6CPN - chains B and C of the 3 polymer chains in the assembly; structure by X-ray diffraction, 2.00 A resolution.

Chain B:
Name: HLA class II histocompatibility antigen, DRB1-11 beta chain
From: Homo sapiens
UniProtKB: P20039 (2B1B_HUMAN); residues 1-190 here correspond to UniProt positions 30-219 (UniProt number = residue number + 29)
Chain sequence (190 residues; numbered 1 to 190; the number before each row is that of its first residue):
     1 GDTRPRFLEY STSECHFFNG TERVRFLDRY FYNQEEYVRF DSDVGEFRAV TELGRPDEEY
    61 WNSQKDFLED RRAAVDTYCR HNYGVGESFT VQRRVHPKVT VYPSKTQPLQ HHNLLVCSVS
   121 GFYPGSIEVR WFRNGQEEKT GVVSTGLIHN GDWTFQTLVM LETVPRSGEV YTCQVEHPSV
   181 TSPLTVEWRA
Not modelled in the structure: 1
Cystine bridges: Cys15-Cys79, Cys117-Cys173
Covalent attachments: N-acetylglucosamine (NAG) linked to Asn19

Chain C:
Name: Gag polyprotein
UniProtKB: P04591 (GAG_HV1H2); residues 299-311 here = UniProt positions 299-311
Chain sequence (13 residues; numbered 299 to 311; the number before each row is that of its first residue):
   299 RFYKTLRAEQ ASQ

Chain B / chain C interface:
Pairs across the interface (29; chain B residue first):
  Ser13(B) with Leu304(C)
  Phe26(B) with Leu304(C), hydrophobic
  Pro56(B) with Ser310(C)
  Asp57(B) with Ala309(C); Ser310(C), hydrogen bond (side chain-backbone)
  Tyr60(B) with Gln308(C); Ser310(C)
  Trp61(B) with Glu307(C); Gln308(C), hydrogen bond (side chain-backbone); Ala309(C), hydrophobic
  Gln64(B) with Glu307(C), hydrogen bond
  Phe67(B) with Glu307(C)
  Asp70(B) with Arg305(C), salt bridge
  Arg71(B) with Leu304(C); Arg305(C), hydrogen bond (side chain-backbone)
  Thr77(B) with Lys302(C)
  Tyr78(B) with Lys302(C); Leu304(C)
  His81(B) with Arg299(C), hydrogen bond (backbone-side chain); Phe300(C), hydrogen bond (side chain-backbone); Lys302(C)
  Asn82(B) with Tyr301(C); Lys302(C), hydrogen bond (side chain-backbone)
  Gly84(B) with Arg299(C)
  Val85(B) with Arg299(C); Phe300(C); Tyr301(C), hydrophobic
  Gly86(B) with Tyr301(C)
  Phe89(B) with Tyr301(C)
Other interface residues (no listed pair), chain B (20 interface residues in all): Asp28, Ala74
Other interface residues (no listed pair), chain C (11 interface residues in all): Thr303

Overview:
The interface between chain B and chain C involves 20 residues on one side and 11 on the other; the contacts
include 7 hydrogen bonds and 1 salt bridge. Among the polar pairs are Asp70(B)-Arg305(C), Asp57(B)-Ser310(C)
and Trp61(B)-Gln308(C). N-acetylglucosamine is covalently linked to Asn19(B).
Here chain B is HLA class II histocompatibility antigen, DRB1-11 beta chain (Homo sapiens) and chain C is Gag
polyprotein. Entry 6CPN (Crystal structure of DR11 presenting the RQ13 peptide) was determined by X-ray
diffraction, deposited together with 6CPH, 6CPL, 6CPO, 6CQJ, 6CQL, 6CQN, 6CQQ and 6CQR.
